PDB entry 9G9H | electron microscopy, 2.99 A resolution | chains F and E of the 10 polymer chains in the assembly

[Chain F (and E)]
Protein: CRISPR system Cms endoribonuclease Csm3
Organism: Enterococcus italicus DSM 15952
Notes: EC 3.1.-.-; chain E of this document is another copy of the same molecule, construct and numbering; everything in this record applies to it too
Reference sequence: E6LHV5 (CSM3_ENTI1); residues 1-214 here = UniProt positions 1-214
Sequence (214 residues; row label = number of the first residue in the row):
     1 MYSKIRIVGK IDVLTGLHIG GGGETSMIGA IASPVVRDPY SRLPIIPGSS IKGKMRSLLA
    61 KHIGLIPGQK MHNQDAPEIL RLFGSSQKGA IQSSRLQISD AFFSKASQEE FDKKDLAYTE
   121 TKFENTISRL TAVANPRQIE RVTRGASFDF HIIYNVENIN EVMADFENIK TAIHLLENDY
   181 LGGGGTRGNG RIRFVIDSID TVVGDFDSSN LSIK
Unresolved in the structure: 1, 129-130, 212-214 (chain E: 1, 212-214)
Construct notes: engineered mutation Ala32 (Asp in E6LHV5)

[Interface between chain F and chain E]
Residue-residue contacts (62):
  Tyr2(F) with Leu58(E); Lys61(E); His62(E); Leu175(E), hydrophobic; Asp179(E)
  Lys4(F) with Asn178(E); Asp179(E), salt bridge
  Gly21(F) with Phe123(E)
  Asp38(F) with Arg144(E), salt bridge
  Pro39(F) with Leu116(E); Glu120(E); Thr143(E)
  Tyr40(F) with Glu110(E); Phe111(E), hydrophobic; Lys114(E), hydrogen bond; Leu116(E), hydrophobic; Thr143(E); Arg144(E); Gly145(E)
  Ser41(F) with Arg144(E)
  Pro47(F) with Lys122(E)
  Gly48(F) with Arg187(E)
  Ser49(F) with Lys122(E), hydrogen bond; Glu124(E), hydrogen bond; Arg187(E), hydrogen bond (backbone-backbone)
  Lys52(F) with Thr186(E), hydrogen bond; Arg187(E)
  Arg56(F) with Arg129(E)
  Ser57(F) with Arg129(E)
  Ala60(F) with Arg129(E)
  Leu65(F) with Arg129(E)
  Gln69(F) with Arg129(E); Leu130(E)
  Lys70(F) with Leu130(E)
  Met71(F) with Arg129(E)
  His72(F) with Ile127(E), hydrogen bond (side chain-backbone); Arg129(E), hydrogen bond
  Asp75(F) with Arg129(E), salt bridge
  Ser94(F) with Thr186(E)
  Leu96(F) with Thr186(E)
  Gln97(F) with Asp179(E); Tyr180(E); Gly185(E); Thr186(E)
  Ile98(F) with Thr186(E), hydrogen bond (backbone-backbone); Arg187(E); Gly188(E), hydrogen bond (backbone-backbone)
  Ser99(F) with Gly188(E)
  Asp100(F) with Thr15(E); Arg141(E), salt bridge; Gly188(E)
  Phe102(F) with Leu14(E); Thr15(E); Arg144(E)
  His151(F) with Arg191(E), hydrogen bond
  Ile153(F) with Asn178(E)
  Asn155(F) with Asp179(E)
  Val202(F) with His174(E); Asn178(E)
  Val203(F) with His174(E); Leu175(E), hydrophobic; Asn178(E)
Interface residues without a listed pair, chain F (33 interface residues in all): Gly22
Interface residues without a listed pair, chain E (33 interface residues in all): Thr126, Thr131, Asn189

[Summary]
The chain F/chain E interface involves 33 residues from each chain; the contacts include 10 hydrogen bonds and
4 salt bridges. Among the polar pairs are Lys4(F)-Asp179(E), Asp38(F)-Arg144(E) and Asp75(F)-Arg129(E).
Chain F and chain E are both CRISPR system Cms endoribonuclease Csm3 (Enterococcus italicus DSM 15952); the
structure, CryoEM structure of Enterococcus italicus Csm-crRNA-CTR1 complex bound to pNppA3 and AMPNPP, was
determined by electron microscopy (same publication as 9G9A, 9G9B, 9G9C, 9G9D, 9G9E, 9G9F and 4 further
entries).
